8HXY - chains D and J of the 15 polymer chains in the assembly; structure by electron microscopy, 3.10 A resolution.

== Chain D ==
Protein: Histone H2B
Organism: Xenopus laevis
UniProtKB: A0A8J0U496 (A0A8J0U496_XENLA); residues 1-122 here correspond to UniProt positions 5-126 (UniProt number = residue number + 4)
Chain sequence (122 residues; numbered 1 to 122; the number before each row is that of its first residue):
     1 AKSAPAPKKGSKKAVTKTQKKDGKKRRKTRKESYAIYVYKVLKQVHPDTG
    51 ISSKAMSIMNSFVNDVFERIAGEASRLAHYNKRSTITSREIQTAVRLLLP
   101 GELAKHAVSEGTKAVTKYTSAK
Unresolved in the structure: 1-25, 122

== Chain J ==
Molecule: 352-nt DNA strand
Sequence (352 nucleotides; numbered 1 to 352; the number before each row is that of its first residue):
     1 ATCGCTGTTCAATACATGCACAGGATGTATATATCTGACACGTGCCTGGA
    51 GACTAGGGAGTAATCCCCTTGGCGGTTAAAACGCGGGGGACAGCGCGTAC
   101 GTGCGTTTAAGCGGTGCTAGAGCTGTCTACGACCAATTGAGCGGCCTCGG
   151 CACCGGGATTCTCCAGTCTAGAACTGGCAGTACTTTCAATACATGCACAG
   201 GATGTATATATCTGACACGTGCCTGGAGACTAGGGAGTAATCCCCTTGGC
   251 GGTTAAAACGCGGGGGACAGCGCGTACGTGCGTTTAAGCGGTGCTAGAGC
   301 TGTCTACGACCAATTGAGCGGCCTCGGCACCGGGATTCTCGATATCGAAT
   351 TC
Unresolved in the structure: 1-10, 181-352

== How chain D and chain J interact ==
Residue-residue contacts (14; chain D residue first):
  Arg26(D) - DG122(J)  base contact
  Arg26(D) - DC123(J)  hydrogen bond to the base
  Thr29(D) - DC123(J)  hydrogen bond to the phosphate
  Arg30(D) - DT47(J)  sugar contact
  Gly50(D) - DA40(J)  phosphate contact
  Ile51(D) - DC39(J)  sugar contact
  Ile51(D) - DA40(J)  phosphate contact
  Ser52(D) - DC39(J)  phosphate contact
  Ser53(D) - DC39(J)  hydrogen bond to the phosphate
  Arg83(D) - DA59(J)  sugar contact
  Arg83(D) - DG60(J)  salt bridge to the phosphate
  Ser84(D) - DA59(J)  hydrogen bond to the phosphate
  Thr85(D) - DG58(J)  phosphate contact
  Thr85(D) - DA59(J)  hydrogen bond to the phosphate
Interface residues without a listed pair, chain D (11 interface residues in all): Tyr39
Interface residues without a listed pair, chain J (10 interface residues in all): DC41, DC46

== Overview ==
Chain D and chain J form an interface of 11 and 10 residues respectively; the contacts include 5 hydrogen
bonds and 1 salt bridge. Polar pairs include Arg26(D)-DC123(J), Thr29(D)-DC123(J) and Ser53(D)-DC39(J).
Here chain D is Histone H2B (Xenopus laevis) and chain J is a 352-nt DNA strand. Entry 8HXY (Cryo-EM structure
of the histone deacetylase complex Rpd3S in complex with nucleosome) was determined by electron microscopy
together with 8HXX, 8HXZ, 8HY0 and 8JHO from the same study.
